PDB entry 3MG0 | X-ray diffraction, 2.68 A resolution | chains D and E of the 28 polymer chains in the assembly

# Chain D
Molecule: Proteasome component PUP2
From: Saccharomyces cerevisiae
Notes: EC 3.4.25.1
UniProtKB: P32379 (PSA5_YEAST); the construct lacks a stretch of the UniProt sequence and is renumbered around it, so the offset changes along the chain: 9-123 = UniProt 9-123; 125-144 = UniProt 131-150; 145-180 = UniProt 152-187; 184-202 = UniProt 191-209; 3 more segments
Sequence (242 residues; each row starts with the number of its first residue; note: 7 numbers in that range are skipped by the numbering (no residue carries them; nothing is unmodelled there); a row labelled like 12A-12G holds insertion residues (12A, then the next letters in order)):
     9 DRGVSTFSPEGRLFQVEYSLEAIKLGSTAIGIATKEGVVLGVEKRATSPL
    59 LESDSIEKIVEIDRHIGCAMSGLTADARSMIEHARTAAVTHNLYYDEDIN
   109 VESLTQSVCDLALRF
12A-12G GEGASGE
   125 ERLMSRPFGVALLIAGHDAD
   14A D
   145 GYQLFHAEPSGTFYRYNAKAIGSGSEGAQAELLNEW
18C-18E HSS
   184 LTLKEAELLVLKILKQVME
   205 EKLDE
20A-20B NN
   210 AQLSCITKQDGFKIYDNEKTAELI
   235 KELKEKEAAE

# Chain E
Molecule: Proteasome component PRE5
From: Saccharomyces cerevisiae
Notes: EC 3.4.25.1
UniProtKB: P40302 (PSA1_YEAST); the construct has insertions or renumbered stretches relative to UniProt, so the offset changes along the chain: 4-60 = UniProt 2-58; 63-180 = UniProt 59-176; 183-204 = UniProt 183-204; 210-233 = UniProt 211-234
Sequence (233 residues; numbered 4 to 233 plus 10 insertion-coded residues; 7 numbers in that range are skipped by the numbering (no residue carries them; nothing is unmodelled there); the number before each row is that of its first residue; a row labelled like 18A-18F holds insertion residues (18A, then the next letters in order)):
     4 FRNNYDGDTVTFSPTGRLFQVEYALEAIKQGSVTVGLRSNTHAVLVALKR
    54 NADELSS
    63 YQKKIIKCDEHMGLSLAGLAPDARVLSNYLRQQCNYSSLVFNRKLAVERA
   113 GHLLCDKAQKNTQSYGGRPYGVGLLIIGYDKSGAHLLEFQPSGNVTELYG
   163 TAIGARSQGAKTYLERTL
18A-18F DTFIKI
   183 DGNPDELIKAGVEAISQSLRDE
   206 SL
 2B-2E TVDN
   210 LSIAIVGKDTPFTIYDGEAVAKYI
UniProt features mapped onto this chain:
  - modified residue: Ser16 (Phosphoserine)
  - cross-link: Lys191 (Glycyl lysine isopeptide (Lys-Gly) (interchain with G-Cter in ubiquitin))

# Interface between chain D and chain E
Residue-residue contacts (54):
  Gly12C(D) with Tyr127(E); Gly128(E); Gly129(E)
  Ala12D(D) with Gly128(E); Gly129(E)
  Ser12E(D) with Asn123(E), hydrogen bond (backbone-side chain); Ser126(E)
  Gly12F(D) with Lys119(E)
  Ser13(D) with Gly128(E); Arg130(E)
  Thr14(D) with Gly10(E); Gln23(E)
  Phe15(D) with Gln23(E), hydrogen bond (backbone-side chain); Tyr26(E); Ala27(E), hydrophobic; Leu81(E), hydrophobic; Arg130(E); Pro131(E); Gly133(E)
  Ser16(D) with Tyr26(E)
  Pro17(D) with Tyr26(E); Glu29(E)
  Glu18(D) with Glu29(E); Gln33(E), hydrogen bond (backbone-side chain)
  Gly19(D) with Tyr26(E); Ala30(E)
  Arg20(D) with Gln33(E), hydrogen bond
  Leu21(D) with Arg130(E)
  Gln114(D) with Arg86(E), hydrogen bond
  Asp118(D) with Arg86(E), salt bridge
  Leu121(D) with Pro83(E), hydrophobic; Asp84(E); Arg130(E)
  Ser154(D) with Pro83(E)
  Gly155(D) with Pro83(E)
  Thr156(D) with Pro83(E)
  Tyr158(D) with Arg53(E), hydrogen bond (side chain-backbone); Ala55(E); Ser59(E); Ser60(E); Gln64(E)
  Arg159(D) with Leu58(E); Ser59(E); Ser60(E), hydrogen bond (backbone-backbone)
  Tyr160(D) with Ala55(E); Asp56(E); Leu58(E); Ser59(E)
  Asn161(D) with Leu58(E), hydrogen bond (backbone-backbone)
  Ala162(D) with Leu58(E)
  Gln173(D) with Asp56(E), hydrogen bond
  Leu176(D) with Leu58(E)
  Leu177(D) with Asp56(E); Leu58(E), hydrophobic
Also at the interface, not in a pair above, chain D (31 interface residues in all): Gly11, Phe157, Lys163, Trp180
Also at the interface, not in a pair above, chain E (32 interface residues in all): Arg5, Asp9, Asn54, Lys122, Tyr132

# In short
The interface between chain D and chain E involves 31 residues on one side and 32 on the other, with 9
hydrogen bonds and 1 salt bridge. Among the polar pairs are Asp118(D)-Arg86(E), Ser12E(D)-Asn123(E) and
Phe15(D)-Gln23(E).
Chain D is Proteasome component PUP2 and chain E is Proteasome component PRE5, both from Saccharomyces
cerevisiae; the structure, Structure of yeast 20S proteasome with bortezomib, was determined by X-ray
diffraction, deposited together with 3MG6, 3MG7, 3MG8 and 3MG4.
